8EAL - chains B and X of the 7 polymer chains in the assembly; structure by electron microscopy, 2.34 A resolution.

# Chain B
Name: Minichromosome maintenance protein MCM
From: Saccharolobus solfataricus P2
Notes: EC 3.6.4.12
Reference sequence: Q9UXG1 (MCM_SACS2); numbering as in UniProt; present here: 2-265, 269-612
Sequence (610 residues; row label = number of the first residue in the row; note: 3 numbers in that range are skipped by the numbering (no residue carries them; nothing is unmodelled there); numbering starts at 0):
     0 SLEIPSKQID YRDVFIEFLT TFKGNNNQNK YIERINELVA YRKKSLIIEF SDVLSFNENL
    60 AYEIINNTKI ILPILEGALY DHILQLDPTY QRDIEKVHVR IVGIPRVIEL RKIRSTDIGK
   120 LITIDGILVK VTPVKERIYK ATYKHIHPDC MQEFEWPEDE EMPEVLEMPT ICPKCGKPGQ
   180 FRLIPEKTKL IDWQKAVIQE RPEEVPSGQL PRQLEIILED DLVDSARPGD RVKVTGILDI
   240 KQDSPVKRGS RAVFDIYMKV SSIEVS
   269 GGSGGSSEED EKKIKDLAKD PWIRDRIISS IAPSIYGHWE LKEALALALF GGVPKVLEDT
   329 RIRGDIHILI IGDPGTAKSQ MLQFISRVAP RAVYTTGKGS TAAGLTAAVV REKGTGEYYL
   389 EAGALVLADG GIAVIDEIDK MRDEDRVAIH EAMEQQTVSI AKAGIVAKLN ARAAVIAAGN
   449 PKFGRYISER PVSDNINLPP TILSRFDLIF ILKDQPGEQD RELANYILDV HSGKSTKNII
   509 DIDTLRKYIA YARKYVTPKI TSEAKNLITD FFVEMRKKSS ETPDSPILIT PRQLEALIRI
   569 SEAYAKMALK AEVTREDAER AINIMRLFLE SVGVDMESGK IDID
Unresolved in the structure: 0-6, 269-274, 605-612
Differences from the reference sequence: expression tag (0-1); conflict Gly269 (Leu in Q9UXG1), Gly270 (Asp in Q9UXG1), Ser271 (Glu in Q9UXG1), Gly272 (Val in Q9UXG1), Gly273 (Ile in Q9UXG1), Ser274 (Ile in Q9UXG1)
Metal / ion sites: Zn2+: His144, Cys149, Cys171, Cys174; Mg2+: Ser347 (together with 08T)
Ligand contacts:
  - 08T ([[[(2R,3S,4R,5R)-5-(6-aminopurin-9-yl)-3,4-bis(oxidanyl)oxolan-2-yl]methoxy-oxidanyl-phosphoryl]oxy-oxidanyl-phosphoryl]oxy-tris(fluoranyl)beryllium), molecule 1: Ser302, Ile303, Tyr304, His306, Asp341, Pro342, Gly343, Thr344, Ala345, Lys346, Ser347, Gln348, Glu405, Asn448, Leu491, Ile495
  - 08T, molecule 2: Glu422, Gln423, Arg473, Pro559, Arg560, Glu563
UniProt features mapped onto this chain:
  - motif: Ser472 to Asp475 (Arginine finger)
  - binding site (ATP): Gly340 to Ser347
  - mutagenesis: Leu189 (L189D: Predominantly monomeric and loss of helicase activity; when associated with R-191), Asp191 (D191R: Predominantly monomeric and loss of helicase activity; when associated with D-189), Glu202 to Val204 (Loss of helicase activity), Phe318 (F318A: No effect on helicase and ATPase activity), Glu326 to Asp327 (Impairs helicase activity; when associated with A-329), Arg329 (R329A: Impairs helicase activity; when associated with 326-A-A-327), Arg331 (R331A: Loss of helicase and ATPase activity), Lys346 (K346A: Loss of helicase and ATPase activity; K346A: Sharp decrease in ATPase activity. Almost devoid of helicase activity), Arg359 (R359A: Loss of helicase and reduction of ATPase activity), Lys366 (K366E: Loss of helicase and reduction of ATPase activity), Thr374 (T374E: Reduction of helicase and gain of ATPase activity), Asp404 (D404A: Loss of helicase and ATPase activity), 9 further mutagenesis entries in UniProt
What the authors report for this chain:
  - binding site for the 12-nt DNA strand (chain X): Thr369, Val377, Lys430, Ala431
  - catalytic residues: Glu405 (citing earlier work)
  - binding site for 08T: Tyr304, Gly343 to Gln348, Gln423, Asn448, Arg473, Arg560, Glu563
  - Mg2+ coordination: Ser347
  - Mg2+ coordination through a water molecule: Asp404

# Chain X
Molecule: 12-nt DNA strand
Sequence (12 nucleotides; each row starts with the number of its first residue):
     1 TTTTTTTTTT TT
Unresolved in the structure: 12

# How chain B and chain X interact
Residue-residue contacts (12):
  Thr369(B) with DT5(X), hydrogen bond to the phosphate
  Ala371(B) with DT4(X), phosphate contact; DT5(X), phosphate contact
  Ala376(B) with DT4(X), phosphate contact
  Val377(B) with DT3(X), phosphate contact; DT4(X), hydrogen bond to the phosphate
  Arg379(B) with DT2(X), hydrogen bond to the base
  Tyr386(B) with DT2(X), hydrogen bond to the sugar
  Lys430(B) with DT3(X), phosphate contact; DT4(X), salt bridge to the phosphate
  Ala431(B) with DT2(X), phosphate contact; DT3(X), hydrogen bond to the phosphate
Also at the interface, not in a pair above, chain B (10 interface residues in all): Gly372, Ala375
Also at the interface, not in a pair above, chain X (5 interface residues in all): DT1

# Overview
The interface between chain B and chain X involves 10 residues on one side and 5 on the other, with 5 hydrogen
bonds and 1 salt bridge. Polar contacts include Arg379(B)-DT2(X), Tyr386(B)-DT2(X) and Thr369(B)-DT5(X). From
the paper: the catalytic residue Glu405(B); a binding site for 08T at Tyr304(B), Gly343(B) and Gln423(B) among
others.
Chain B is Minichromosome maintenance protein MCM (Saccharolobus solfataricus P2) and chain X is a 12-nt DNA
strand; the structure, SsoMCM hexamer bound to Mg/ADP-BeFx and DNA. Class 1. Merged particles from datasets
with 3 different ..., was determined by electron microscopy (same publication as 8EAF, 8EAG, 8EAH, 8EAJ, 8EAK
and 8EAM).
